7VII - chains A and H of the 14 polymer chains in the assembly; structure by electron microscopy, 5.60 A resolution (low resolution: residue-level contacts below are approximate; hydrogen-bond / salt-bridge calls are withheld).

== Chain A ==
Name: Major capsid protein
Source organism: Escherichia phage lambda
Reference sequence: P03713 (CAPSD_LAMBD); numbering as in UniProt (aligned over 1-341)
Chain sequence (341 residues; each row starts with the number of its first residue):
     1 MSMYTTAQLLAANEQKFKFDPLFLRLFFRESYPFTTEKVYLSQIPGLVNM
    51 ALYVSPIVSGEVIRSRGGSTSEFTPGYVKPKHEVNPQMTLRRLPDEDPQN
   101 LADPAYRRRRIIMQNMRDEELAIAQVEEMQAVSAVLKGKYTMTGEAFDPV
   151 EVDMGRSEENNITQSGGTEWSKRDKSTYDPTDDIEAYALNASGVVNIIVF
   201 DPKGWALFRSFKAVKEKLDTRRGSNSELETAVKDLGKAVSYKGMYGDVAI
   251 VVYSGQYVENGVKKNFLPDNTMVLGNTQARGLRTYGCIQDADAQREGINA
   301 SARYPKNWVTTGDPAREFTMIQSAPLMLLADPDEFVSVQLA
Disordered / not traced: 1-2

== Chain H ==
Name: Capsid decoration protein
Source organism: Escherichia phage lambda
Reference sequence: P03712 (DECO_LAMBD); numbering as in UniProt (aligned over 1-110)
Chain sequence (110 residues; row label = number of the first residue in the row):
     1 MTSKETFTHYQPQGNSDPAHTATAPGGLSAKAPAMTPLMLDTSSRKLVAW
    51 DGTTDGAAVGILAVAADQTSTTLTFYKSGTFRYEDVLWPEAASDETKKRT
   101 AFAGTAISIV
Disordered / not traced: 1

== Chain A / chain H interface ==
Contacting residue pairs - 22 pairs, chain A then chain H:
  Tyr-40(A) / Glu-5(H)
  Ser-59(A) / Asn-15(H)
  Gly-60(A) / Asn-15(H)
  Gly-60(A) / Ser-16(H)
  Arg-64(A) / His-9(H)
  Arg-64(A) / Gln-11(H)
  Arg-64(A) / Arg-82(H)
  Arg-66(A) / His-9(H)
  Gly-67(A) / Phe-7(H)
  Gly-68(A) / Thr-6(H)
  Gly-68(A) / Phe-7(H)
  Ser-69(A) / Lys-4(H)
  Ser-69(A) / Glu-5(H)
  Thr-70(A) / Lys-4(H)
  Thr-70(A) / Glu-5(H)
  Ser-71(A) / Ser-3(H)
  Ser-71(A) / Lys-4(H)
  Glu-72(A) / Thr-2(H)
  Glu-72(A) / Ser-3(H)
  Phe-73(A) / Thr-2(H)
  Val-150(A) / Thr-2(H)
  Glu-151(A) / Thr-2(H)
Other interface residues (no listed pair), chain A (18 interface residues in all): Glu-61, Val-62, Ser-65, Asp-153
Other interface residues (no listed pair), chain H (13 interface residues in all): Tyr-10, Gly-14

== In short ==
The interface between chain A and chain H involves 18 residues on one side and 13 on the other.
Chain A is Major capsid protein and chain H is Capsid decoration protein, both from Escherichia phage lambda;
the structure, cryoEM structure of bacteriophage lambda capsid at 5.6 Angstrom, was determined by electron
microscopy, deposited together with 7VI9, 7VIA and 7VIK.
